Entry 6YWE (electron microscopy, 2.99 A resolution); this record covers chains A and C of the 84 polymer chains in the assembly.

== Chain A ==
Molecule: 23S rRNA
Source organism: Neurospora crassa
Sequence (3464 nucleotides; row label = number of the first residue in the row; note: 28 numbers in that range are skipped by the numbering (no residue carries them; nothing is unmodelled there); a row labelled like 1655A-1655Z holds insertion residues (1655A, then the next letters in order)):
     1 AAAUGUAAUGGAUAUAAAGCUUAUGUUUAUAUAUAUAGACAUAUAUAAGU
    51 AUAUAAAGAGACUACUACCAAUAGCUACACUAUGUAUUAAGGAGAGUAUA
   101 ACUUAAUUUAUGUUUAUGAUUUUAUCAUACCCCUAAAAAUGACACCGAGG
   151 AGCAAGGGUCGGGUUAGCAUCCUGGUUCGUACACCUUGGUGACCUAGGCU
   201 AGUACCAGGUCCCCCUCUAAGGGACUUGUCCCCCUCUAAGGGACUUGCGU
   251 CGGUCCUAUCCUAGGCCGAAUAGGUGAAUAAAUACUUACGGACGGCCUUG
   301 GUCUGUCCUAGAGGUUAUCAACAUAUGAACUCUUAGAGAAAUUACUUAAU
   351 AAACGAAGUGAAUUGAAAUAUCUUAUUAACUUCAGGAAAAGAAAUCAAAC
   401 GAGAUUCUAUGAUUAGUGUGAACGAAAAUAGAGCAGCCUAUUAAAAUAAG
   451 UAAAAUGGCUUUAAAGCUGUUUGAAUAUUGUGGGGAACCUUCCUCAAAGG
   501 CUAAAUAUAAUACAUGAGUUACAGAGAAAAGUACCGUGAGGGAAAGCUUU
   551 GAAAUAGUAGUUUUAUAAGCAGCUCAAGCAAUAAGAAAGCGAGAGCGUAC
   601 CUUUUGCAUAAUGGGUCACCAAGUUAAUUUUAGAUGCGAGCGAAUUUAUU
   651 UAUGUUUUUACUGAUUAAACAAUAUAAUGAAUCAUAAUUAUUUUUGUAAC
   701 GAGUAUUAGUAUUAAAUCUUAAUUUAAUAUUAGUAUAAGUUUUCAGUAUG
   751 GCGGCUACAUAGCAUAAUCUAUGCAGCCAGCCAAUAAUUGGAUUUCCAAU
   801 CCAAUUUCGGUAAUAAAUAGAUGUGCAUAGUUAAACCGAUCAUUAAAAUA
   851 AUGAAUAGUGUCUAAAGUUAGACCCGAAGCCUGGUGAUCUUACUAUAGUC
   901 AGGACUAUAAAGGUCCGAACGGGUUAUCGUUGCAAAGAUAUCCGAAGAAC
   951 UAUGGUAAGCGAGUGAAAGACAACACUGACUAGGAUAGCUGGUUUUCUGC
  1001 GAAACCUAUAAUAGUAGGCAAUUUAAGUAACAUCUUAGUAGGUACAGAAC
  1051 UUAAUCUCAGACAAGAUGUAGAUUUUCAUACCUAUGUUUAGGUAUGAAAU
  1101 GCAUUUUUUUUUGUAUACAUCGGGGGAUCGUGAAGAUUUUAUCGGUGAGU
  1151 AUGUAGACUCGGAAUGACAAAGAUGAAUCUUGAAUAAUCAGACAUAGAAU
  1201 GAUAAGGUUGUAUGUCAAAAGGGAAACAGCCCAGAACAAGAGUUAAGGUU
  1251 CCAAAAUUAUUAUUAAGUGAAAUAAAGAAAGUUUUUAUAUAAGUCGACAA
  1301 GAAGAUGGGCUUGGAAGCAGCCAUAAUUUAAAGAUCUCGUAACAGAGCAC
  1351 UUGUUAAAUCUUAAAAGCAUCGAAAAUUUAACGGAUCUAAAUAAUAUACC
  1401 GAAACCUUGUCCAUAUGUAACAUUAGUAAUAAUAUGCUAUUAAUGUUAUU
  1451 UGAUGGGGUAGCAGAACGUUGAGUGAAUCUUAGAUUUUUUUUUUAUAACU
  1501 AAAUAUAGAUGAUAACUCAAGUGAGAAUGGUGACAUGAGUAACAAAAAAG
  1551 AGUUUAAGGUACCUAAAAGGUAUCUUAGAGUCUCGCCUAAAGCUUAUGGC
  1601 UACGUCAAGUAACGGCCUCUAAGUUUAUAAUCUGAAGAUUAUGACGAUGA
  1651 GAAAA
1655A-1655Z UAACGCGCAGAAGUGCGCUGCUUUGA
1656A-1656B UA
  1676 CUU
  1687 AUGGUACCAACAUUUAAAAGUGAAAAUUGUGCAGGAAGGAUCAGUAUCCU
  1737 UUCAUUCUUAUGUGGGGGAGUGGACAAAACUGAACAGAGUGUAUCUGAAC
  1787 ACAGAUGAGUCCACACCCCCCCCCAUGUAAUGAAUGAAUGACAAACCGUA
  1837 CCUAGAAUCUGAAACAAGUAAGCUAGUAGAGAAUACGAAGGCGUGAAUGA
  1887 GAUAACAAUCAUAAAGGAACUCGGCAAACUAACUACCGUAACUUAGGGAU
  1937 AAGGAGAGCUCAUUAGUCUCGAUUAAUACGAGUAAAAAGGAAGAAGCAUG
  1987 GAAUAUUGUUGUACGACUGUUUAAUUAAAACAAAGCACUUUGCAAAAAGA
  2037 CGAUAAGUCUAAGUAUUGAGUGUGAUUUCUGCCCGAUGCCGGCUGGUUAA
  2087 CGAAUUUUCUAAAUUGAAAAAAAAUUUGGUUUCAGAGGAACCCCCGGUUA
  2137 AUGGCGGCCUUAGCGUGAGGGUCCUAAGGUAGCGAAAUGCCUUGGCCGUU
  2187 AAAUGCGGUCUUGCAUGAAUGAUGUAACGAUACAACAGCUGUCUCUAUGA
  2237 UUGACUCAGUGAAAUUGGAAUAACUGUGCAGAUACAGUUUACCUCUAGUU
  2287 AGACGAGAAGACCCUAUGCAGCUUUACUGUUACUAAUUAUUGAAUACGAU
  2337 UCUGAAAAUUUCCAGUGUAAAAGGUAAUCGAUAAGAUAUAAUUGAAACAC
  2387 CUUUAUUUUUCUAUCGUAUUAUUAAACCUUAAAUUAAGGAACAAUUGUUA
  2437 GAAGACAGUUUAUGCGGGGCACAGGCCCCAUAAAGAGUAAAUGGGUGUGU
  2487 CUAAAAUUUAUAAAUUUAUGUUUGCAAUUUUUUAUAGUGAUUAUAUAUCA
  2537 AAUCAUCUUUAUGCUAUUCAUAGAGUGUAUUUAUUAUAUUCCUUGGGUAC
  2587 AGUAUAAAAAUUAUAUAUGUAUUAAUUUACAUAUAUUUUUUCUAAGAAAU
  2637 UAGGUAAGAUUUUGUUUAUAGAGAAAUUAGAUGUAAAAAAAAAAUCUUAU
  2687 GAGGGCGGUAUUUAAUAAUCCGCUUCUAAUAUUUUUUUGUAGUUAUUAUU
  2737 AUAAAUUUAAUAAUAAUCAUGUUUAUUACUUAAAAAGCUUAAUGGCUUAA
  2787 UCUUGCCUUACUGUUUGAUUAACAACAAAUCUUACAGUCGCGUAAGCGGG
  2837 GCAUAGGAUCACAAGAUACAAAAAGGAAAGAUCUUGGAUUUUUGGAAAAG
  2887 CUACGCUAGGGAUAACAGGCUAAUUUGCGCAAGAGUGUACAAAAUGAGUG
  2937 CGCGGUUUGGCACCUCGAUGUCGGCUUGACUAAUCCUCAUGGAUGCAGAA
  2987 ACUAUGUAGGGUACGACUGUUCGUCGAUUAAAAAGUUACAUGAGCUGGGU
  3037 UAAAUACGUCGUGAGACAGUAUGGUUUCUAUCUUCUAGAGGGAAUUAGAA
  3087 UAUAAUAAGGAUUAACCUUUGUACGAAAGGAACAUGGGGUACUAUUGUUA
  3137 UACCUAGUUGUAUAACAGUUUUAUUAACCUCUGGUUUACCUGUUGUUUAU
  3187 GUGCCUUAUAUUAAUUUCAUGUGUGAUGCUCCGCAAGGAUAUUACAGGGA
  3237 UGUUACCGUCACUUGAGUAAAUACAAUAGCAUAAGCAUGGCAGGAAAGCU
  3287 AAGUUAGUCAAAAAUAAGUGCUGAAAGCAUAUAGGCACGAAAUUUACCUU
  3337 AAGAUAUUUCUUAAAUAUACGUAAGAAAAUAUUACGUUAAUAGGCUUAGU
  3387 UUGUAAUAAUCUAGAGAUUUUAAGGAACUAAGUACUAAUUUUAUAAAAAA
  3437 CUGAAUGAUUAAUAUAUCUUACAUUUUC
Not modelled in the structure: 1-4, 35-40, 121-309, 646-817, 1084-1089, 1433-1437, 1655A-1655Z, 1656A-1656B, 1687, 1728-1828, 1959-1963, 2493-2504, 2525-2528, 2561-2576, 2695-2703, 2738-2743, 2952-2957, 3135-3148, 3194-3231, 3460-3464
Bound ions: K+ site 1 near A105 (its only coordinating residue here); K+ site 2: A312 (shared with 1 residue of chain Q); Mg2+ site 1 near A328 (its only coordinating residue here); Mg2+ site 2 near A335 (its only coordinating residue here); Mg2+ site 3: A335, G336; K+ site 3: A367, U369; Mg2+ site 4 near G411 (its only coordinating residue here); K+ site 4 near A415 (its only coordinating residue here); Mg2+ site 5: A453, G466; Mg2+ site 6 near A453 (its only coordinating residue here); Mg2+ site 7 near A465 (its only coordinating residue here); Mg2+ site 8: A486, A2859; 102 more Mg2+ sites not listed; 34 more K+ sites not listed
Residues lining bound ligands:
  - NAD (nicotinamide-adenine-dinucleotide): A2755, G2757, U2759, U2760
  - spermine (SPM): U1249, U1250, C1251, A1270, A1271, C1382, G1383, G1384, U1392
What the authors report for this chain:
  - binding site for tRNA P/E state: C2348, A2381, G2873, A2874

== Chain C ==
Molecule: Related to ribosomal protein L3, mitochondrial
Source organism: Neurospora crassa
UniProt: Q873B3 (Q873B3_NEUCS); residue numbers follow UniProt; this construct covers 1-384
Sequence (384 residues; row label = number of the first residue in the row):
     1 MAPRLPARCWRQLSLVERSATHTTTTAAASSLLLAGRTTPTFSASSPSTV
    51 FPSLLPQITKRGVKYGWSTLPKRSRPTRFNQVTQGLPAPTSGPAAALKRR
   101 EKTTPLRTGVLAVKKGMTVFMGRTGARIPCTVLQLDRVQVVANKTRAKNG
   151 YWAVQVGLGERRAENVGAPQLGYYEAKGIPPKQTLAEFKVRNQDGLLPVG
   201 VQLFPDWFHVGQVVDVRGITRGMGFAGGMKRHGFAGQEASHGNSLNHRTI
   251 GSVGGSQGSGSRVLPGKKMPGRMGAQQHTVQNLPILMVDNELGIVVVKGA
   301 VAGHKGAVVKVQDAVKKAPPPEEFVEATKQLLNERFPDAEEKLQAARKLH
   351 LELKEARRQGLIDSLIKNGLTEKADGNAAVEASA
Not modelled in the structure: 1-62, 370-384
Bound ions: K+: Ser261 (shared with U3069(A) of chain A)

== How chain A and chain C interact ==
Residue-residue contacts (295; chain A residue first):
  A29(A) - Arg78(C)  hydrogen bond to the phosphate
  U30(A) - Arg78(C)  salt bridge to the phosphate
  U30(A) - Phe79(C)  sugar contact
  U30(A) - Gln81(C)  hydrogen bond to the base
  A31(A) - Gln81(C)  sugar contact
  A31(A) - Thr83(C)  hydrogen bond to the sugar
  A31(A) - Gln84(C)  hydrogen bond to the sugar
  U32(A) - Thr83(C)  sugar contact
  A43(A) - Gln81(C)  base contact
  A43(A) - Val82(C)  sugar contact
  U44(A) - Gln81(C)  hydrogen bond to the base
  U44(A) - Ala94(C)  phosphate contact
  U44(A) - Arg146(C)  salt bridge to the phosphate
  A45(A) - Pro93(C)  phosphate contact
  A45(A) - Ala94(C)  hydrogen bond to the phosphate
  A45(A) - Arg146(C)  salt bridge to the phosphate
  A45(A) - Ala147(C)  base contact
  A45(A) - Gly150(C)  sugar contact
  U46(A) - Ala147(C)  base contact
  U46(A) - Lys148(C)  base contact
  A47(A) - Arg75(C)  salt bridge to the phosphate
  A47(A) - Arg78(C)  sugar contact
  A48(A) - Arg78(C)  hydrogen bond to the phosphate
  G49(A) - Arg78(C)  salt bridge to the phosphate
  A610(A) - Gln257(C)  base contact
  U927(A) - Gly242(C)  phosphate contact
  C928(A) - Asn243(C)  phosphate contact
  C928(A) - Ser244(C)  hydrogen bond to the phosphate
  C928(A) - Leu245(C)  phosphate contact
  G929(A) - Leu245(C)  phosphate contact
  U1377(A) - Gln257(C)  base contact
  U1377(A) - Gly258(C)  base contact
  U1377(A) - Ser259(C)  base contact
  U1377(A) - Gly260(C)  base contact
  U1377(A) - Arg262(C)  hydrogen bond to the base
  A1890(A) - Phe225(C)  hydrogen bond to the sugar
  A1891(A) - Phe225(C)  sugar contact
  A1891(A) - Ala226(C)  sugar contact
  A1891(A) - Gly227(C)  sugar contact
  C1892(A) - Arg248(C)  salt bridge to the phosphate
  A1893(A) - Leu245(C)  sugar contact
  A1893(A) - Asn246(C)  phosphate contact
  A1893(A) - His247(C)  hydrogen bond to the phosphate
  A1893(A) - Arg248(C)  hydrogen bond to the phosphate
  A1894(A) - Leu245(C)  sugar contact
  A1894(A) - His247(C)  salt bridge to the phosphate
  C1906(A) - His241(C)  hydrogen bond to the base
  U1907(A) - His241(C)  sugar contact
  G1909(A) - His241(C)  hydrogen bond to the base
  C1911(A) - Ser240(C)  hydrogen bond to the base
  C1911(A) - His241(C)  stacking on the base
  U2228(A) - Ala239(C)  phosphate contact
  U2228(A) - Ser240(C)  sugar contact
  U2228(A) - His241(C)  sugar contact
  C2229(A) - Ala239(C)  hydrogen bond to the phosphate
  U2232(A) - Ala235(C)  phosphate contact
  A2233(A) - Arg248(C)  salt bridge to the phosphate
  A2259(A) - Arg262(C)  hydrogen bond to the phosphate
  C2260(A) - Gly260(C)  phosphate contact
  C2260(A) - Arg262(C)  salt bridge to the phosphate
  G2267(A) - Gln257(C)  hydrogen bond to the sugar
  U2276(A) - Val63(C)  hydrogen bond to the phosphate
  A2277(A) - Val63(C)  phosphate contact
  A2277(A) - Lys64(C)  phosphate contact
  C2278(A) - Lys64(C)  phosphate contact
  G2284(A) - Phe225(C)  sugar contact
  G2284(A) - Met269(C)  hydrogen bond to the base
  U2285(A) - Ile250(C)  sugar contact
  U2285(A) - Val253(C)  sugar contact
  U2285(A) - Met269(C)  sugar contact
  U2286(A) - Val253(C)  sugar contact
  A2287(A) - Ser252(C)  phosphate contact
  A2287(A) - Val253(C)  hydrogen bond to the phosphate
  A2287(A) - Gly254(C)  sugar contact
  A2287(A) - Gly255(C)  hydrogen bond to the sugar
  A2287(A) - Ser256(C)  phosphate contact
  A2287(A) - Ser261(C)  base contact
  A2287(A) - Arg262(C)  base contact
  A2287(A) - Val263(C)  base contact
  G2288(A) - Ser256(C)  hydrogen bond to the phosphate
  G2288(A) - Ser261(C)  sugar contact
  C2961(A) - Glu238(C)  hydrogen bond to the sugar
  U2962(A) - Gly236(C)  sugar contact
  U2962(A) - Gln237(C)  sugar contact
  U2962(A) - Ile250(C)  hydrogen bond to the sugar
  U2962(A) - Gly251(C)  sugar contact
  U2962(A) - Ser252(C)  hydrogen bond to the base
  U2963(A) - Phe234(C)  phosphate contact
  U2963(A) - Ala235(C)  hydrogen bond to the phosphate
  U2963(A) - Ile250(C)  sugar contact
  U2963(A) - Ser252(C)  hydrogen bond to the sugar
  U2963(A) - Lys267(C)  hydrogen bond to the sugar
  G2964(A) - Phe234(C)  phosphate contact
  G2964(A) - Gly255(C)  base contact
  G2964(A) - Ser259(C)  base contact
  A2965(A) - Leu264(C)  sugar contact
  U3023(A) - Gly258(C)  sugar contact
  U3023(A) - Ser259(C)  hydrogen bond to the sugar
  A3024(A) - Ser256(C)  hydrogen bond to the base
  A3024(A) - Gln257(C)  phosphate contact
  A3024(A) - Gly258(C)  hydrogen bond to the phosphate
  A3026(A) - Gly255(C)  sugar contact
  A3026(A) - Ser256(C)  hydrogen bond to the sugar
  U3027(A) - Ser252(C)  hydrogen bond to the sugar
  U3027(A) - Gly254(C)  sugar contact
  G3030(A) - Gln237(C)  hydrogen bond to the base
  G3030(A) - Asn246(C)  hydrogen bond to the sugar
  G3030(A) - Gly251(C)  sugar contact
  G3030(A) - Ser252(C)  base contact
  C3031(A) - Gln237(C)  sugar contact
  C3031(A) - Glu238(C)  base contact
  C3031(A) - Asn243(C)  hydrogen bond to the sugar
  C3031(A) - Ser244(C)  phosphate contact
  C3031(A) - Asn246(C)  sugar contact
  U3032(A) - His241(C)  sugar contact
  U3032(A) - Gly242(C)  sugar contact
  U3032(A) - Ser244(C)  phosphate contact
  G3033(A) - Gly242(C)  phosphate contact
  U3070(A) - Arg262(C)  sugar contact
  U3070(A) - Val263(C)  hydrogen bond to the sugar
  C3071(A) - Val263(C)  sugar contact
  C3071(A) - Leu264(C)  sugar contact
  C3071(A) - Pro265(C)  phosphate contact
  C3071(A) - Gly266(C)  phosphate contact
  C3071(A) - Lys267(C)  sugar contact
  C3071(A) - Met269(C)  base contact
  U3072(A) - Arg231(C)  hydrogen bond to the sugar
  U3072(A) - Pro265(C)  phosphate contact
  U3072(A) - Gly266(C)  hydrogen bond to the phosphate
  U3072(A) - Lys267(C)  sugar contact
  U3072(A) - Met269(C)  hydrogen bond to the sugar
  U3072(A) - Pro270(C)  hydrogen bond to the sugar
  A3073(A) - Arg231(C)  salt bridge to the phosphate
  A3073(A) - Arg272(C)  hydrogen bond to the sugar
  G3074(A) - Arg272(C)  sugar contact
  A3080(A) - Arg73(C)  base contact
  U3081(A) - Arg73(C)  salt bridge to the phosphate
  U3082(A) - Arg73(C)  hydrogen bond to the base
  A3086(A) - Pro169(C)  base contact
  A3086(A) - Gln170(C)  hydrogen bond to the base
  U3087(A) - Gln170(C)  sugar contact
  U3087(A) - Leu185(C)  sugar contact
  A3088(A) - Lys144(C)  base contact
  A3088(A) - Gln155(C)  hydrogen bond to the sugar
  A3088(A) - Leu185(C)  sugar contact
  A3088(A) - Ala186(C)  phosphate contact
  A3088(A) - Glu187(C)  hydrogen bond to the sugar
  U3089(A) - Tyr151(C)  hydrogen bond to the sugar
  U3089(A) - Ala186(C)  phosphate contact
  U3089(A) - Glu187(C)  hydrogen bond to the phosphate
  U3089(A) - Lys189(C)  phosphate contact
  A3090(A) - Tyr151(C)  sugar contact
  A3090(A) - Lys189(C)  salt bridge to the phosphate
  A3091(A) - Gly92(C)  hydrogen bond to the phosphate
  A3091(A) - Pro93(C)  sugar contact
  A3091(A) - Ala96(C)  sugar contact
  A3091(A) - Arg100(C)  salt bridge to the phosphate
  U3092(A) - Ser91(C)  phosphate contact
  U3092(A) - Gly92(C)  hydrogen bond to the phosphate
  U3092(A) - Ala96(C)  phosphate contact
  U3092(A) - Arg99(C)  salt bridge to the phosphate
  A3093(A) - Gly66(C)  sugar contact
  G3124(A) - Asn282(C)  base contact
  G3124(A) - Lys317(C)  hydrogen bond to the base
  U3126(A) - Thr124(C)  sugar contact
  U3126(A) - Gly125(C)  base contact
  U3126(A) - Ala126(C)  base contact
  A3127(A) - Phe120(C)  sugar contact
  A3127(A) - Gly122(C)  phosphate contact
  A3127(A) - Thr124(C)  hydrogen bond to the phosphate
  A3127(A) - Gly125(C)  hydrogen bond to the phosphate
  A3127(A) - Ala126(C)  hydrogen bond to the phosphate
  A3127(A) - Ile128(C)  base contact
  A3127(A) - Gly211(C)  base contact
  A3127(A) - Pro284(C)  base contact
  A3127(A) - Ile285(C)  base contact
  A3127(A) - Leu286(C)  base contact
  C3128(A) - Val210(C)  hydrogen bond to the sugar
  C3128(A) - Gly211(C)  base contact
  C3152(A) - Arg123(C)  salt bridge to the phosphate
  A3153(A) - Thr124(C)  phosphate contact
  A3162(A) - His278(C)  hydrogen bond to the sugar
  A3163(A) - Thr220(C)  phosphate contact
  A3163(A) - Met273(C)  phosphate contact
  A3163(A) - His278(C)  sugar contact
  A3163(A) - Ala302(C)  sugar contact
  C3164(A) - Lys114(C)  hydrogen bond to the phosphate
  C3164(A) - Met117(C)  sugar contact
  C3164(A) - Thr220(C)  phosphate contact
  C3164(A) - Arg221(C)  salt bridge to the phosphate
  C3164(A) - Ala300(C)  sugar contact
  C3164(A) - Val301(C)  sugar contact
  C3164(A) - Ala302(C)  sugar contact
  C3164(A) - Gly303(C)  hydrogen bond to the phosphate
  C3165(A) - Lys114(C)  salt bridge to the phosphate
  C3165(A) - Arg221(C)  salt bridge to the phosphate
  C3165(A) - Gly303(C)  phosphate contact
  U3166(A) - Met117(C)  sugar contact
  U3166(A) - Thr118(C)  sugar contact
  U3166(A) - Val119(C)  sugar contact
  U3166(A) - Arg127(C)  base contact
  U3166(A) - Pro129(C)  base contact
  C3167(A) - Arg127(C)  hydrogen bond to the sugar
  G3284(A) - Lys305(C)  salt bridge to the phosphate
  C3285(A) - Arg221(C)  salt bridge to the phosphate
  C3285(A) - His304(C)  salt bridge to the phosphate
  U3286(A) - Arg221(C)  salt bridge to the phosphate
  U3286(A) - Met223(C)  phosphate contact
  U3286(A) - Lys230(C)  salt bridge to the phosphate
  U3290(A) - Pro129(C)  sugar contact
  U3291(A) - Leu283(C)  sugar contact
  U3291(A) - Lys298(C)  phosphate contact
  U3291(A) - Gly299(C)  sugar contact
  U3291(A) - Ala300(C)  sugar contact
  A3292(A) - Val280(C)  sugar contact
  A3292(A) - Gln281(C)  hydrogen bond to the sugar
  A3292(A) - Asn282(C)  sugar contact
  A3292(A) - Leu283(C)  sugar contact
  A3292(A) - Lys298(C)  salt bridge to the phosphate
  G3293(A) - Gln281(C)  sugar contact
  G3293(A) - Asn282(C)  hydrogen bond to the phosphate
  G3293(A) - Lys316(C)  hydrogen bond to the phosphate
  U3294(A) - Lys316(C)  salt bridge to the phosphate
  A3296(A) - Thr103(C)  base contact
  A3296(A) - Lys316(C)  sugar contact
  A3297(A) - Lys102(C)  sugar contact
  A3298(A) - Lys102(C)  sugar contact
  U3331(A) - Arg99(C)  hydrogen bond to the phosphate
  A3332(A) - Arg99(C)  salt bridge to the phosphate
  A3332(A) - Arg100(C)  salt bridge to the phosphate
  A3332(A) - Thr103(C)  hydrogen bond to the phosphate
  C3333(A) - Arg100(C)  salt bridge to the phosphate
  C3333(A) - Thr103(C)  hydrogen bond to the phosphate
  C3333(A) - Gln281(C)  hydrogen bond to the sugar
  C3333(A) - Lys316(C)  sugar contact
  C3334(A) - Arg217(C)  salt bridge to the phosphate
  C3334(A) - Thr279(C)  hydrogen bond to the phosphate
  C3334(A) - Gln281(C)  sugar contact
  U3335(A) - Arg217(C)  salt bridge to the phosphate
  U3335(A) - Gln277(C)  phosphate contact
  U3335(A) - Thr279(C)  hydrogen bond to the phosphate
  U3336(A) - Gln276(C)  sugar contact
  U3336(A) - Gln277(C)  hydrogen bond to the phosphate
  A3338(A) - Tyr65(C)  sugar contact
  A3340(A) - Arg75(C)  hydrogen bond to the phosphate
  U3341(A) - Arg75(C)  salt bridge to the phosphate
  U3341(A) - Lys148(C)  sugar contact
  A3342(A) - Lys148(C)  sugar contact
  A3342(A) - Asn149(C)  hydrogen bond to the sugar
  U3343(A) - Lys148(C)  salt bridge to the phosphate
  U3343(A) - Tyr173(C)  base contact
  U3344(A) - Ala176(C)  phosphate contact
  U3344(A) - Lys177(C)  salt bridge to the phosphate
  U3344(A) - Arg347(C)  hydrogen bond to the sugar
  U3344(A) - Lys348(C)  base contact
  U3344(A) - Leu351(C)  base contact
  U3345(A) - Ala168(C)  sugar contact
  U3345(A) - Pro169(C)  hydrogen bond to the sugar
  U3345(A) - Gly172(C)  sugar contact
  U3345(A) - Tyr173(C)  hydrogen bond to the sugar
  U3345(A) - His350(C)  salt bridge to the phosphate
  U3345(A) - Lys354(C)  salt bridge to the phosphate
  C3346(A) - Ala168(C)  sugar contact
  C3346(A) - Pro169(C)  sugar contact
  C3346(A) - His350(C)  salt bridge to the phosphate
  C3346(A) - Lys354(C)  salt bridge to the phosphate
  C3346(A) - Arg357(C)  salt bridge to the phosphate
  U3347(A) - Arg357(C)  phosphate contact
  A3351(A) - Ala168(C)  phosphate contact
  U3352(A) - Gly167(C)  phosphate contact
  U3352(A) - Ala168(C)  hydrogen bond to the phosphate
  U3352(A) - Pro169(C)  sugar contact
  G3361(A) - His304(C)  sugar contact
  G3361(A) - Gly306(C)  base contact
  G3361(A) - Ala307(C)  base contact
  A3362(A) - Arg221(C)  phosphate contact
  A3362(A) - Gly222(C)  hydrogen bond to the phosphate
  A3362(A) - His304(C)  salt bridge to the phosphate
  A3363(A) - Gly222(C)  phosphate contact
  A3363(A) - Met223(C)  phosphate contact
  A3363(A) - Gly224(C)  hydrogen bond to the phosphate
  A3363(A) - Arg272(C)  phosphate contact
  A3363(A) - Met273(C)  phosphate contact
  A3364(A) - Gly224(C)  phosphate contact
  A3364(A) - Phe225(C)  hydrogen bond to the phosphate
  A3364(A) - Arg272(C)  salt bridge to the phosphate
  U3366(A) - Arg272(C)  hydrogen bond to the base
  A3370(A) - Arg161(C)  sugar contact
  C3371(A) - Arg161(C)  salt bridge to the phosphate
  C3371(A) - Asn165(C)  hydrogen bond to the phosphate
  G3372(A) - Arg162(C)  salt bridge to the phosphate
  G3372(A) - Asn165(C)  hydrogen bond to the phosphate
  U3373(A) - Arg162(C)  salt bridge to the phosphate
  U3374(A) - Arg162(C)  hydrogen bond to the sugar
  A3375(A) - Arg162(C)  sugar contact
Also at the interface, not in a pair above, chain A (126 interface residues in all): U566, A1912, A2268, A3085, A3151, A3367
Also at the interface, not in a pair above, chain C (147 interface residues in all): Lys72, Thr77, Glu164, Gln183, Met229, Thr249, Lys268, Gly271, Ala275, Lys310, Val315

== In short ==
Chain A and chain C form an interface of 126 and 147 residues respectively, with 83 hydrogen bonds, 43 salt
bridges and 1 aromatic stacking contact. Polar pairs include U30(A)-Gln81(C), U44(A)-Gln81(C) and
U1377(A)-Arg262(C). Ligands of chain A: spermine and NAD. The paper reports a binding site for tRNA P/E state
at C2348(A), A2381(A) and G2873(A) among others.
Here chain A is 23S rRNA and chain C is Related to ribosomal protein L3, mitochondrial, both from Neurospora
crassa. Entry 6YWE (The structure of the mitoribosome from Neurospora crassa in the P/E tRNA bound state) was
determined by electron microscopy together with 6YW5, 6YWS, 6YWV, 6YWX and 6YWY from the same study.
